PDB entry 8DZP | electron microscopy, 2.71 A resolution | chains B and E of the 5 polymer chains in the assembly

[Chain B]
Protein: Guanine nucleotide-binding protein G(i) subunit alpha-1
Organism: Homo sapiens
UniProt: P63096 (GNAI1_HUMAN); residues 1-354 here = UniProt positions 1-354
Amino-acid sequence (354 residues; row label = number of the first residue in the row):
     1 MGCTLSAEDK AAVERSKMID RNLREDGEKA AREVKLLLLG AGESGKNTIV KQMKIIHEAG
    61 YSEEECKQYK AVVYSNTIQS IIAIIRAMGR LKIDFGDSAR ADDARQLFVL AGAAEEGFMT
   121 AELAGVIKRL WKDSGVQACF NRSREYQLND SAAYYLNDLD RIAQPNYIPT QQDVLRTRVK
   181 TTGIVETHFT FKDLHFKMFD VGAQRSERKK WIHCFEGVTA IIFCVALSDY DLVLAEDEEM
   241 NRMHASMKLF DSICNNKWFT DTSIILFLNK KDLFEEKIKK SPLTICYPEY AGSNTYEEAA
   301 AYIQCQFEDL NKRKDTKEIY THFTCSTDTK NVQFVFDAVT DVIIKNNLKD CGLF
Not modelled in the structure: 1-4, 42-43, 53-181, 235-239
Sequence notes: engineered mutation Asn-47 (Ser in P63096), Ala-203 (Gly in P63096), Ala-245 (Glu in P63096), Ser-326 (Ala in P63096)
UniProt features mapped onto this chain:
  - region: Lys-35 to Lys-46, Thr-48 (G1 motif), Asp-173 to Thr-181 (G2 motif), Phe-196 to Gly-202, Gln-204, Arg-205 (G3 motif), Ile-265 to Asp-272 (G4 motif), Thr-324, Cys-325, Thr-327 to Thr-329 (G5 motif)
  - binding site (GTP): Glu-43 to Lys-46, Thr-48, Ser-151, Leu-175 to Thr-181, Asp-200 to Gly-202, Gln-204, Asn-269 to Asp-272
  - binding site (Mg(2+)): Thr-181
  - modified residue: Arg-178 (ADP-ribosylarginine), Gln-204 (Deamidated glutamine), Cys-351 (ADP-ribosylcysteine)
  - lipidation: Gly-2 (N-myristoyl glycine), Cys-3 (S-palmitoyl cysteine)
What the authors report for this chain:
  - mutagenesis - C351A: decreased signaling with Kappa-type opioid receptor

[Chain E]
Protein: ScFv16 protein
Organism: Mus musculus
Notes: antibody fragment or engineered binder
Amino-acid sequence (251 residues; numbered 1 to 239 plus 14 insertion-coded residues; 2 numbers in that range are skipped by the numbering (no residue carries them; nothing is unmodelled there); the number before each row is that of its first residue; a row labelled like 121A-121N holds insertion residues (121A, then the next letters in order)):
     1 DVQLVESGGG LVQPGGSRKL SCSASGFAFS SFGMHWVRQA PEKGLEWVAY ISSGSGTIYY
    61 ADTVKGRFTI SRDDPKNTLF LQMTSLRSED TAMYYCVRSI YYYGSSPFDF WGQGTTLTVS
   121 S
121A-121N GGGGSGGGGSGGGG
   124 SDIVMTQATS SVPVTPGESV SISCRSSKSL LHSNGNTYLY WFLQRPGQSP QLLIYRMSNL
   184 ASGVPDRFSG SGSGTAFTLT ISRLEAEDVG VYYCMQHLEY PLTFGAGTKL ELKAAA
Not modelled in the structure: 1, 121A-121N, 236-239
Disulfide bonds: Cys-147/Cys-217

[Interface between chain B and chain E]
Residue-residue contacts - 22 pairs, chain B then chain E:
  Ser-6(B) with His-155(E); Asn-157(E); Tyr-161(E), hydrogen bond
  Ala-7(B) with His-220(E); Tyr-223(E), hydrophobic
  Glu-8(B) with Tyr-101(E); Pro-107(E); Tyr-161(E); Tyr-163(E), hydrogen bond; Arg-179(E), salt bridge; His-220(E)
  Asp-9(B) with Asn-157(E), hydrogen bond; Tyr-161(E), hydrogen bond
  Ala-11(B) with Tyr-101(E), hydrophobic
  Ala-12(B) with Tyr-101(E)
  Glu-14(B) with Ser-52(E), hydrogen bond; Gly-56(E); Thr-57(E), hydrogen bond
  Arg-15(B) with Ile-100(E); Tyr-101(E); Tyr-102(E)
  Met-18(B) with Ser-53(E)
Interface residues without a listed pair, chain B (10 interface residues in all): Leu-5
Interface residues without a listed pair, chain E (18 interface residues in all): Ser-31, Gly-54, Leu-221

[Overview]
10 residues of chain B and 18 residues of chain E are in contact; the contacts include 6 hydrogen bonds and 1
salt bridge. Polar contacts include Glu-8(B)/Arg-179(E), Ser-6(B)/Tyr-161(E) and Glu-8(B)/Tyr-163(E). From
UniProt: 21 GTP-binding residues and Mg2+-binding residue Thr-181(B) on chain B. The paper reports that C351A
of chain B reduces signaling with Kappa-type opioid receptor.
Here chain B is Guanine nucleotide-binding protein G(i) subunit alpha-1 (Homo sapiens) and chain E is ScFv16
protein (Mus musculus). Entry 8DZP (momSalB bound Kappa Opioid Receptor in complex with Gi1) was determined by
electron microscopy, deposited together with 8DZQ, 8DZR and 8DZS.
